5A40 - chains A and B of the 4 polymer chains in the assembly; structure by X-ray diffraction, 3.60 A resolution.

# Chain A (and B)
Molecule: Putative fluoride ion transporter crcb
Source organism: Bordetella pertussis
Notes: chain B of this document is another copy of the same molecule, construct and numbering; everything in this record applies to it too
UniProt: Q7VYU0 (CRCB_BORPE); residue numbers follow UniProt; this construct covers 1-128
Chain sequence (128 residues; each row starts with the number of its first residue):
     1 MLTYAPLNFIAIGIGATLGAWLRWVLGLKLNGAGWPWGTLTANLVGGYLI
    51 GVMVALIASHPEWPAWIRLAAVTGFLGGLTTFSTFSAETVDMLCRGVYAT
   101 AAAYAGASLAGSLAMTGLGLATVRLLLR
Disordered / not traced: 1 (chain B: 1-4)
Differences from the reference sequence: conflict Lys29 (Arg in Q7VYU0); engineered mutation Cys94 (Glu in Q7VYU0)
Curated features (UniProtKB/Swiss-Prot):
  - binding site (fluoride): Asn43, Tyr104, Ser108, Ser112
  - binding site (Na(+)): Gly77, Thr80
  - mutagenesis: Asn43 (N43D: Supports robust fluoride-selective efflux at pH 7. Efflux falls when increasing pH and is extinguished at pH 9), Phe82 (F82I: Fluoride efflux is 3 orders of magnitude slower than for wild-type), Phe85 (F85I: Fluoride efflux is 2 orders of magnitude slower than for wild-type)
Ion coordination: Hg2+ near Cys94 (its only coordinating residue here)

# How chain A and chain B interact
Residue-residue contacts (77):
  Thr3(A) - Trp24(B)
  Tyr4(A) - Val25(B)
  Phe9(A) - Trp21(B)  hydrogen bond (backbone-side chain)
  Phe9(A) - Trp24(B)  hydrophobic
  Ile12(A) - Ala20(B)  hydrophobic
  Ile12(A) - Trp21(B)
  Ile12(A) - Trp24(B)  hydrophobic
  Gly13(A) - Thr17(B)  hydrogen bond (backbone-side chain)
  Gly13(A) - Trp21(B)
  Ala16(A) - Ala16(B)
  Ala16(A) - Ala20(B)  hydrophobic
  Thr17(A) - Gly13(B)  hydrogen bond (side chain-backbone)
  Thr17(A) - Thr17(B)  hydrogen bond
  Ala20(A) - Ile12(B)  hydrophobic
  Ala20(A) - Ala16(B)  hydrophobic
  Trp21(A) - Phe9(B)  hydrogen bond (side chain-backbone)
  Trp21(A) - Ile12(B)
  Trp21(A) - Gly13(B)
  Arg23(A) - Thr73(B)  hydrogen bond (side chain-backbone)
  Arg23(A) - Gly77(B)
  Arg23(A) - Gly78(B)
  Trp24(A) - Phe9(B)  hydrophobic
  Trp24(A) - Ile12(B)  hydrophobic
  Trp24(A) - Leu69(B)
  Trp24(A) - Thr73(B)
  Asn43(A) - Phe82(B)
  Ile50(A) - Ser83(B)
  Ile50(A) - Thr84(B)
  Ile50(A) - Ala87(B)  hydrophobic
  Leu69(A) - Trp24(B)
  Thr73(A) - Arg23(B)  hydrogen bond (backbone-side chain)
  Thr73(A) - Trp24(B)
  Leu76(A) - Ser83(B)  hydrogen bond (backbone-side chain)
  Gly77(A) - Arg23(B)
  Gly77(A) - Gly77(B)
  Gly77(A) - Gly78(B)
  Gly77(A) - Thr80(B)
  Gly78(A) - Arg23(B)
  Gly78(A) - Gly77(B)
  Thr80(A) - Gly77(B)
  Thr80(A) - Thr80(B)
  Thr80(A) - Thr81(B)
  Thr80(A) - Phe82(B)  hydrogen bond (side chain-backbone)
  Thr80(A) - Ser83(B)  hydrogen bond
  Thr81(A) - Thr80(B)
  Thr81(A) - Phe82(B)
  Phe82(A) - Asn43(B)
  Phe82(A) - Thr80(B)  hydrogen bond (backbone-side chain)
  Phe82(A) - Thr81(B)
  Phe82(A) - Phe82(B)  hydrophobic
  Phe82(A) - Phe85(B)  hydrophobic
  Phe82(A) - Ser108(B)
  Phe82(A) - Ser112(B)
  Ser83(A) - Ile50(B)
  Ser83(A) - Leu76(B)  hydrogen bond (side chain-backbone)
  Ser83(A) - Thr80(B)  hydrogen bond (backbone-side chain)
  Thr84(A) - Ile50(B)
  Phe85(A) - Phe82(B)  hydrophobic
  Phe85(A) - Leu109(B)  hydrophobic
  Ser86(A) - Ser112(B)  hydrogen bond (side chain-backbone)
  Ser86(A) - Leu113(B)  hydrogen bond (side chain-backbone)
  Ser86(A) - Thr116(B)  hydrogen bond
  Ala87(A) - Ile50(B)  hydrophobic
  Thr89(A) - Leu113(B)
  Val90(A) - Leu113(B)  hydrophobic
  Val90(A) - Thr116(B)
  Val90(A) - Leu120(B)  hydrophobic
  Ser108(A) - Phe82(B)
  Leu109(A) - Phe85(B)  hydrophobic
  Ser112(A) - Phe82(B)
  Ser112(A) - Ser86(B)  hydrogen bond (backbone-side chain)
  Leu113(A) - Ser86(B)  hydrogen bond (backbone-side chain)
  Leu113(A) - Thr89(B)
  Leu113(A) - Val90(B)  hydrophobic
  Thr116(A) - Ser86(B)  hydrogen bond
  Thr116(A) - Val90(B)
  Leu120(A) - Val90(B)  hydrophobic
Also at the interface, not in a pair above, chain A (39 interface residues in all): Asn8, Gly46, Val54, Gly74, Leu93
Also at the interface, not in a pair above, chain B (39 interface residues in all): Asn8, Leu28, Gly46, Val54, Gly74, Leu93

# Summary
The chain A/chain B interface involves 39 residues from each chain; the contacts include 19 hydrogen bonds.
Polar contacts include Phe9(A)-Trp21(B), Gly13(A)-Thr17(B) and Thr17(A)-Thr17(B). UniProt lists 4
fluoride-binding residues, Na+-binding residues Gly77(A) and Thr80(A) and 3 mutagenesis sites on chain A.
Chain A and chain B are both Putative fluoride ion transporter crcb (Bordetella pertussis); the structure,
Crystal structure of a dual topology fluoride ion channel, was determined by X-ray diffraction together with
5NKQ and 5A43 from the same study.
